Entry 7TKF (electron microscopy, 7.10 A resolution (low resolution: residue-level contacts below are approximate; hydrogen-bond / salt-bridge calls are withheld)); this record covers chains G and I of the 27 polymer chains in the assembly.

# Chain G
Name: ATP synthase subunit gamma
Organism: Saccharomyces cerevisiae
UniProt: P38077 (ATPG_YEAST); residues 1-278 here correspond to UniProt positions 34-311 (UniProt number = residue number + 33)
Amino-acid sequence (278 residues; numbered 1 to 278; the number before each row is that of its first residue):
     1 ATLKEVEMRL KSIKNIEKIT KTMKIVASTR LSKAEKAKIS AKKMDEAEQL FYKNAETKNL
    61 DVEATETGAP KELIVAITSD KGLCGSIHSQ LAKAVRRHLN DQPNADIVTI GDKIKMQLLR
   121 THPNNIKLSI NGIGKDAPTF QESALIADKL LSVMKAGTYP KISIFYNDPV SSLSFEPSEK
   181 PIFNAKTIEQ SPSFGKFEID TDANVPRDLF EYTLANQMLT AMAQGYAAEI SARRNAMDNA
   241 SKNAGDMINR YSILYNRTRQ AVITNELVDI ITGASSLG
Unresolved in the structure: 60-70, 277-278

# Chain I
Name: ATP synthase subunit epsilon
Organism: Saccharomyces cerevisiae
UniProt: P21306 (ATP5E_YEAST); residues 1-61 here correspond to UniProt positions 2-62 (UniProt number = residue number + 1)
Amino-acid sequence (61 residues; each row starts with the number of its first residue):
     1 SAWRKAGISY AAYLNVAAQA IRSSLKTELQ TASVLNRSQT DAFYTQYKNG TAASEPTPIT
    61 K
Unresolved in the structure: 1-7, 24-26, 50-52
Curated features (UniProtKB/Swiss-Prot):
  - modified residue: Thr51 (Phosphothreonine)

# How chain G and chain I interact
Pairs across the interface - 18 pairs, chain G then chain I:
  Pro123(G) with Lys48(I); Ala53(I)
  Asn124(G) with Asn49(I)
  Asn125(G) with Asn49(I)
  Ile126(G) with Tyr47(I); Lys48(I); Asn49(I); Ala53(I)
  Lys127(G) with Gln46(I); Tyr47(I); Asn49(I)
  Leu128(G) with Thr45(I)
  Ser129(G) with Tyr44(I); Thr45(I)
  Asn131(G) with Phe43(I)
  Gly132(G) with Asp41(I); Ala42(I)
  Gln141(G) with Arg37(I)
Also at the interface, not in a pair above, chain G (11 interface residues in all): Ile130

# Overview
Chain G and chain I each contribute 11 residues to their interface.
Here chain G is ATP synthase subunit gamma and chain I is ATP synthase subunit epsilon, both from
Saccharomyces cerevisiae. Entry 7TKF (Yeast ATP synthase State 2binding(b) with 10 mM ATP backbone model) was
determined by electron microscopy (same publication as 7TJS, 7TJT, 7TJU, 7TJV, 7TJW, 7TJX and 30 further
entries).
